9F1U - chains A and Z of the 3 polymer chains in the assembly; structure by electron microscopy, 3.67 A resolution.

== Chain A ==
Name: Interferon-induced helicase C domain-containing protein 1
Organism: Mus musculus
Notes: EC 3.6.4.13
UniProtKB: Q8R5F7 (IFIH1_MOUSE); residue numbers follow UniProt; this construct covers 3-643, 662-1025
Chain sequence (1028 residues; each row starts with the number of its first residue; note: 18 numbers in that range are skipped by the numbering (no residue carries them; nothing is unmodelled there); numbers below 1 keep their minus sign (Met-20 is residue -20)):
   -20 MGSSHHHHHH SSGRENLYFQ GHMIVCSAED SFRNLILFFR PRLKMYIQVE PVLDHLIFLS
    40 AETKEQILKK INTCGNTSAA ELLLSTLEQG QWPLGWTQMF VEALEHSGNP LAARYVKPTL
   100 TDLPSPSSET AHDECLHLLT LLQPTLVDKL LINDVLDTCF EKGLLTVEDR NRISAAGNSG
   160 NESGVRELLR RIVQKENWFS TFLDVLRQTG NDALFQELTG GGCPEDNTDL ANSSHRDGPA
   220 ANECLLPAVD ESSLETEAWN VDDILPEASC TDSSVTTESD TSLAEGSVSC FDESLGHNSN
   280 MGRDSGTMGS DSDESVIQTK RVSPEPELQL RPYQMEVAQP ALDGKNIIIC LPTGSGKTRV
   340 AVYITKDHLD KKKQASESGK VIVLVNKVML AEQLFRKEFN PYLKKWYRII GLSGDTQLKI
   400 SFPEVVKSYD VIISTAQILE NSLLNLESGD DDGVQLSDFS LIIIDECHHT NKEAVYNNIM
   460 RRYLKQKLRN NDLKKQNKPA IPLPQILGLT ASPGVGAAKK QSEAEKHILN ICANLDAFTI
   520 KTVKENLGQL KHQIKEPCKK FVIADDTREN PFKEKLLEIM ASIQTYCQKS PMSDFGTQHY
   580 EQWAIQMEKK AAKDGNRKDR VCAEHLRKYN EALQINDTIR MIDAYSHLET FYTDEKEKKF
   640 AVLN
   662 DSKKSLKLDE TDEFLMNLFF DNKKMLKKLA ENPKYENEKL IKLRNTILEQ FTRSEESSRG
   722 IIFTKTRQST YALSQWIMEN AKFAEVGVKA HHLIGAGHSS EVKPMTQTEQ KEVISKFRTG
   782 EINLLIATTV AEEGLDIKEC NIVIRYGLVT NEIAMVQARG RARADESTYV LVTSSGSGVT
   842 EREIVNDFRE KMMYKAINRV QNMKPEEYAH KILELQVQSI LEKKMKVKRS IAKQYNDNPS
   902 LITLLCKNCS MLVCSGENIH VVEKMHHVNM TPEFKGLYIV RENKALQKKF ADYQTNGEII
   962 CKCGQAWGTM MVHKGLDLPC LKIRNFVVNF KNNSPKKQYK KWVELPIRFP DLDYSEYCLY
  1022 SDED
Not modelled in the structure: -20 to 305, 662-669, 696-698, 717-719, 946-955, 1021-1025
Differences from the reference sequence: initiating methionine (-20); expression tag (-19 to 2); engineered mutation Val923 (Ile in Q8R5F7)
Ion coordination: Zn2+: Cys907, Cys910, Cys962, Cys964
Small-molecule neighbours:
  - ADP (adenosine-5'-diphosphate): Gln308, Leu309, Arg310, Gln313, Thr332, Gly333, Ser334, Gly335, Lys336, Thr337, Arg338, Glu377, Asp797, Arg824
  - tetrafluoroaluminate (ALF): Thr332, Gly333, Lys336, Thr337, Gln372, Asp444, Asp797, Arg824
Swiss-Prot annotation at these positions:
  - binding site (Zn(2+)): Cys907, Cys910, Cys962, Cys964
  - site (Cleavage): Asp208, Leu209, Asp216, Gly217, Asp251, Ser252
  - modified residue (Phosphoserine): Ser289, Ser291, Ser302, Ser828
  - cross-link (Glycyl lysine isopeptide (Lys-Gly)): Lys23 (interchain with G-Cter in ISG15), Lys43 (interchain with G-Cter in ISG15)
From the paper describing this entry:
  - disease-associated variants - I923V (3.3-fold): increased catalytic activity
  - disease-associated variants - I923V: abolished signaling
  - mutagenesis - I873*: abolished binding to dsRNA
  - disease-associated variants - R843H (2- to 4-fold), I923V (2- to 4-fold): decreased binding to 200- and 300-bp dsRNA
  - disease-associated variants - R843H, I923V: unchanged stability
  - mutagenesis - I923V (3.3-fold): increased catalytic activity
  - mutagenesis - R843H, I923V: decreased binding to 200- and 300-bp dsRNA
  - mutagenesis - I923V (2-fold): decreased binding to ATP
  - mutagenesis - R843H, I923V: unchanged stability
  - mutagenesis - R843H: decreased catalytic activity

== Chain Z ==
Molecule: 14-nt RNA strand
Sequence (14 nucleotides; numbered 1 to 14; the number before each row is that of its first residue):
     1 AUCUCCUCGG CUUG

== Chain A / chain Z interface ==
Residue-residue contacts (30):
  Asn365(A) - C8(Z)  sugar contact
  Asn365(A) - G9(Z)  sugar contact
  Lys366(A) - C8(Z)  phosphate contact
  Val367(A) - G9(Z)  hydrogen bond to the phosphate
  Ser392(A) - G10(Z)  phosphate contact
  Gly393(A) - G10(Z)  hydrogen bond to the phosphate
  Thr414(A) - G9(Z)  phosphate contact
  Thr414(A) - G10(Z)  phosphate contact
  Gln416(A) - G9(Z)  sugar contact
  Gln416(A) - G10(Z)  sugar contact
  Asn420(A) - G10(Z)  hydrogen bond to the sugar
  Glu580(A) - U4(Z)  sugar contact
  Gln581(A) - C3(Z)  sugar contact
  Ile584(A) - U4(Z)  sugar contact
  Lys726(A) - C5(Z)  hydrogen bond to the sugar
  Lys726(A) - C6(Z)  hydrogen bond to the sugar
  Arg728(A) - U7(Z)  salt bridge to the phosphate
  Arg728(A) - C8(Z)  salt bridge to the phosphate
  Gly756(A) - C8(Z)  phosphate contact
  Ala757(A) - C8(Z)  hydrogen bond to the phosphate
  Ser760(A) - C6(Z)  phosphate contact
  Ser760(A) - U7(Z)  hydrogen bond to the phosphate
  Thr790(A) - U7(Z)  hydrogen bond to the sugar
  Val791(A) - U7(Z)  phosphate contact
  Val791(A) - C8(Z)  phosphate contact
  Met926(A) - U12(Z)  sugar contact
  Val973(A) - U13(Z)  sugar contact
  Val973(A) - G14(Z)  sugar contact
  His974(A) - U13(Z)  hydrogen bond to the phosphate
  Lys1001(A) - U4(Z)  salt bridge to the phosphate
Also at the interface, not in a pair above, chain A (29 interface residues in all): Ile417, Arg606, Thr727, Ser761, Gln768, Gln771, Thr789
Also at the interface, not in a pair above, chain Z (12 interface residues in all): C11

== Summary ==
29 residues of chain A face 12 of chain Z across their interface; the contacts include 9 hydrogen bonds and 3
salt bridges. Polar contacts include Asn420(A)-G10(Z), Lys726(A)-C5(Z) and Lys726(A)-C6(Z). From the paper:
R843H and I923V of chain A reduce binding to 200- and 300-bp dsRNA; I923V of chain A increases catalytic
activity.
Here chain A is Interferon-induced helicase C domain-containing protein 1 (Mus musculus) and chain Z is a
14-nt RNA strand. Entry 9F1U (Cryo-EM structure of the I923V MDA5-dsRNA filament with ADP-AlF4 bound and
81-degree helical twist) was determined by electron microscopy together with 9F0J, 9F20, 9F2L, 9F2W and 9F3P
from the same study.
